PDB entry 9Q93 | electron microscopy, 6.60 A resolution (low resolution: residue-level contacts below are approximate; hydrogen-bond / salt-bridge calls are withheld) | chains 6 and 1 of the 14 polymer chains in the assembly

== Chain 6 (and 1) ==
Molecule: Psp operon transcriptional activator
Organism: Escherichia coli K-12
Notes: chain 1 of this document is another copy of the same molecule, construct and numbering; everything in this record applies to it too
UniProtKB: P37344 (PSPF_ECOLI); residue numbers follow UniProt; this construct covers 1-259
Chain sequence (259 residues; row label = number of the first residue in the row):
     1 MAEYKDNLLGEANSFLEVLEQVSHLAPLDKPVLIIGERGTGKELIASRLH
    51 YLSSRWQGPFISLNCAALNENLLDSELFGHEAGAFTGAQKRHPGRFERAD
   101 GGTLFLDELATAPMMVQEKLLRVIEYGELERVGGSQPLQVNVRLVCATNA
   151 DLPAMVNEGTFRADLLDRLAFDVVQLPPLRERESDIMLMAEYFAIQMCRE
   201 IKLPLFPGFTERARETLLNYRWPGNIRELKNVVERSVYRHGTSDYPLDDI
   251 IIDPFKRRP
Unresolved in the structure: 1-2, 256-259 (chain 1: 1-5, 259)
Curated features (UniProtKB/Swiss-Prot):
  - binding site (ATP): Gly-36 to Glu-43, Ala-99 to Glu-108
From the paper describing this entry:
  - catalytic residues: Asn-64, Asp-107, Glu-108, Arg-162, Arg-168 (citing earlier work)

== How chain 6 and chain 1 interact ==
Contacting residue pairs - 9 pairs, chain 6 then chain 1:
  Arg-227(6) / Arg-168(1)
  Glu-228(6) / Asp-167(1)
  Glu-228(6) / Arg-168(1)
  Glu-228(6) / Ala-170(1)
  Asn-231(6) / Ala-170(1)
  Asn-231(6) / Phe-171(1)
  Val-232(6) / Ala-170(1)
  Arg-235(6) / Ala-170(1)
  Pro-254(6) / Val-173(1)
Other interface residues (no listed pair), chain 6 (7 interface residues in all): Ala-67
Other interface residues (no listed pair), chain 1 (9 interface residues in all): Met-115, Glu-118, Leu-169, Asp-172

== Summary ==
Chain 6 and chain 1 form an interface of 7 and 9 residues respectively. From UniProt: 18 ATP-binding residues
on chain 6. From the paper: catalytic residues Asn-64(6), Asp-107(6) and Glu-108(6) among others.
Both chains are Psp operon transcriptional activator (Escherichia coli K-12). Entry 9Q93 (CryoEM structure of
bacterial transcription intermediate complex mediated by activator PspF containing nifH promoter DNA
containing ...) was determined by electron microscopy, deposited together with 9Q91, 9Q92, 9Q94, 9Q95, 9Q96,
9Q97 and 9Q98.
